3DY4 - chains A and G of the 28 polymer chains in the assembly; structure by X-ray diffraction, 2.80 A resolution.

== Chain A ==
Molecule: Proteasome component Y7
Organism: Saccharomyces cerevisiae
Notes: EC 3.4.25.1
UniProtKB: P23639 (PSA2_YEAST); the construct lacks a stretch of the UniProt sequence and is renumbered around it, so the offset changes along the chain: 4-102 = UniProt 1-99; 103-147 = UniProt 101-145; 148-200 = UniProt 147-199; 202-209 = UniProt 200-207; 2 more segments
Sequence (250 residues; row label = number of the first residue in the row; note: 1 number in that range is skipped by the numbering (no residue carries it; nothing is unmodelled there); a row labelled like 21A-21B holds insertion residues (21A, then the next letters in order)):
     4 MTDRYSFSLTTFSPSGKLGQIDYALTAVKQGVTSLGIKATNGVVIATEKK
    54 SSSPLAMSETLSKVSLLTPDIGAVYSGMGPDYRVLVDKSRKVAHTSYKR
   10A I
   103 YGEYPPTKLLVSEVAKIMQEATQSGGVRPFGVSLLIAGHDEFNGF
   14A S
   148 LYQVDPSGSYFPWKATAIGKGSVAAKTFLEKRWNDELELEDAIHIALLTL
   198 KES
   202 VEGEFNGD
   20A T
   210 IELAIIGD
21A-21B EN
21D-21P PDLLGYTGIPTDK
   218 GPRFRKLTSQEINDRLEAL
Swiss-Prot annotation at these positions:
  - cross-link: Lys110 (Glycyl lysine isopeptide (Lys-Gly) (interchain with G-Cter in ubiquitin))

== Chain G ==
Molecule: Proteasome component C7-alpha
Organism: Saccharomyces cerevisiae
Notes: EC 3.4.25.1
UniProtKB: P21243 (PSA6_YEAST); the construct lacks a stretch of the UniProt sequence and is renumbered around it, so the offset changes along the chain: 6-34 = UniProt 10-38; 35-143 = UniProt 40-148; 144-179 = UniProt 150-185; 186-218 = UniProt 199-231; 1 more segments
Sequence (243 residues; each row starts with the number of its first residue; note: 6 numbers in that range are skipped by the numbering (no residue carries them; nothing is unmodelled there); a row labelled like 17A-17E holds insertion residues (17A, then the next letters in order)):
     6 AGYDRHITIFSPEGRLYQVEYAFKATNQT
   34A N
    35 INSLAVRGKDCTVVISQKKVPDKLLDPTTVSYIFCISRTIGMVVNGPIPD
    85 ARNAALRAKAEAAEFRYKYGYDMPCDVLAKRMANLSQIYTQRAYMRPLGV
   135 ILTFVSVDE
   14A E
   144 LGPSIYKTDPAGYYVGYKATATGPKQQEITTNLENH
17A-17E FKKSK
18A-18D IDHI
   184 N
18G-18H EE
   18M S
   186 WEKVVEFAITHMIDALGTEFSKNDLEVGVATKD
   220 KFFTLSAENIEERLVAIAEQD

== How chain A and chain G interact ==
Contacting residue pairs (65; chain A residue first):
  Asp6(A) with Arg126(G), salt bridge; Tyr128(G)
  Tyr8(A) with Ile12(G); Ala127(G); Tyr128(G), hydrophobic
  Leu12(A) with Ile14(G), hydrophobic; Ala127(G), hydrophobic
  Gln23(A) with Ile14(G); Phe15(G), hydrogen bond (side chain-backbone)
  Tyr26(A) with Phe15(G), hydrophobic; Ser16(G); Pro17(G), hydrophobic; Gly19(G)
  Ala27(A) with Phe15(G), hydrophobic
  Thr29(A) with Pro17(G); Glu18(G)
  Ala30(A) with Gly19(G)
  Pro57(A) with Lys161(G), hydrogen bond (backbone-side chain); Glu177(G)
  Leu58(A) with Phe17A(G), hydrophobic; Tyr160(G); Lys161(G), hydrogen bond (backbone-backbone); Ala162(G); Thr173(G); Leu176(G), hydrophobic
  Ala59(A) with Gly159(G); Tyr160(G), hydrophobic
  Met60(A) with Arg41(G); Gly159(G), hydrogen bond (backbone-backbone); Tyr160(G); Lys161(G)
  Thr63(A) with Tyr149(G); Val158(G); Gly159(G), hydrogen bond (side chain-backbone)
  Leu64(A) with Tyr156(G), hydrophobic; Tyr157(G)
  Met81(A) with Phe15(G), hydrophobic; Leu21(G), hydrophobic
  Pro83(A) with Gln121(G); Ala154(G); Gly155(G); Tyr156(G)
  Asp84(A) with Gln121(G)
  Arg86(A) with Ala117(G); Asn118(G); Gly155(G), hydrogen bond (side chain-backbone); Tyr157(G)
  Val87(A) with Asn118(G); Gln121(G)
  Asp90(A) with Lys114(G), salt bridge; Asn118(G)
  Gly127(A) with Arg126(G)
  Gly128(A) with Gln125(G); Arg126(G); Ala127(G), hydrogen bond (backbone-backbone)
  Val129(A) with Gln125(G); Arg126(G)
  Arg130(A) with Thr13(G); Phe15(G); Leu21(G); Thr124(G), hydrogen bond (side chain-backbone); Gln125(G), hydrogen bond (backbone-backbone)
  Pro131(A) with Phe15(G)
  Phe132(A) with Gln125(G)
  Gly133(A) with Phe15(G)
Interface residues without a listed pair, chain A (32 interface residues in all): Met4, Thr5, Gln33, Ser55, Ala123

== Summary ==
32 residues of chain A face 33 of chain G across their interface, with 9 hydrogen bonds and 2 salt bridges.
Polar pairs include Asp6(A)-Arg126(G), Asp90(A)-Lys114(G) and Gln23(A)-Phe15(G).
Chain A is Proteasome component Y7 and chain G is Proteasome component C7-alpha, both from Saccharomyces
cerevisiae; the structure, Crystal structure of yeast 20S proteasome in complex with spirolactacystin, was
determined by X-ray diffraction, deposited together with 3DY3.
